8G3L - chains A and D of the 5 polymer chains in the assembly; structure by electron microscopy, 3.50 A resolution.

== Chain A ==
Name: Bacitracin export permease protein BceB
Source organism: Bacillus subtilis subsp. subtilis str. 168
Reference sequence: O34741 (BCEB_BACSU); residues 1-646 here = UniProt positions 1-646
Amino-acid sequence (646 residues; each row starts with the number of its first residue):
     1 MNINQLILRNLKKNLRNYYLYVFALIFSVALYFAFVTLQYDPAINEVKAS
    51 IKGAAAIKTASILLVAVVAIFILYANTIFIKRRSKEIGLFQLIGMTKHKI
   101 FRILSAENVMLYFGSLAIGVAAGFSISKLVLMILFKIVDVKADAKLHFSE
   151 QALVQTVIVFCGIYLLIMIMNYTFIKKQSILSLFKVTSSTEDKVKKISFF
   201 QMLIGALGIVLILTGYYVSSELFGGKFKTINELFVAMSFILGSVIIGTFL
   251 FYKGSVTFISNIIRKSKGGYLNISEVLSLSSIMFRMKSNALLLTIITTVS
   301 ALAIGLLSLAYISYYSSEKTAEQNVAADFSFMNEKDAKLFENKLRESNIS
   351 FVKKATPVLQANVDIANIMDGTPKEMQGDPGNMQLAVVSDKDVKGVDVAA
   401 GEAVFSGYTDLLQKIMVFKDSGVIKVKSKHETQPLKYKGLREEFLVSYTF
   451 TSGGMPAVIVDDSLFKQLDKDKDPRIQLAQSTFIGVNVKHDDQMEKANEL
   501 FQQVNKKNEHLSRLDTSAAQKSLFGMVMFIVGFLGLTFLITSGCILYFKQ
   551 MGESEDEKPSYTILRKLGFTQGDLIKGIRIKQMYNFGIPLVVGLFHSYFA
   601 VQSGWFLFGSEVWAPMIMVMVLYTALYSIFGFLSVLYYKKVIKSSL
Not modelled in the structure: 184-194
Small-molecule neighbours:
  - 6OU ([(2R)-1-[2-azanylethoxy(oxidanyl)phosphoryl]oxy-3-hexadecanoyloxy-propan-2-yl] (Z)-octadec-9-enoate), molecule 1: L15, R16, Y19, L20, V22, F23, I26, F27, A30, A122, I629, F630
  - 6OU, molecule 2: I126, I133, K136, I137, D139, L307, Y311, Y314, M528, G532, F533, G535, L536, Y623

== Chain D ==
Name: Sensor protein BceS
Source organism: Bacillus subtilis subsp. subtilis str. 168
Notes: EC 2.7.13.3
Reference sequence: O35044 (BCES_BACSU); residues 1-334 here = UniProt positions 1-334
Amino-acid sequence (334 residues; numbered 1 to 334; the number before each row is that of its first residue):
     1 MIKAFLIERRSWIAAFLFQQALMLFIAFVDPSISFGNVLYMVYLCILFFI
    51 IFLWFRYRKETAFYKSLKTWENNLDVTAINEPETPFEAMVERSIAGQTEH
   101 LKQTAARHRLALENEKDELMAWIHEVKTPLTAMHLIIDRMEEKALKSQLS
   151 YEWLRIHLLLDQQLHQKRISFIENDLSVEFIQLQPLIFKEIKDLQSWCIQ
   201 KGIGFDIQLEAKEVLSDAKWLAFIIRQLLTNAVKYSEASEIEIKSFQKGE
   251 QTQLQVKDCGRGIDPKDVPRIFDKGFTSTTDHHDQASTGMGLYLAKKAAA
   301 PLLIHIDVESEFGAGTVFTLTFPIRNQFEHVISV
UniProt features mapped onto this chain:
  - modified residue: H124 (Phosphohistidine)
From the paper describing this entry:
  - mutagenesis - E115K, E115K/K116E: decreased catalytic activity
  - mutagenesis - E115K/H124Q: unchanged catalytic activity
  - post-translational modification sites: H124 (proposed by the authors, not directly observed)

== Interface between chain A and chain D ==
Residue-residue contacts - 5 pairs, chain A then chain D:
  L129(A) - I26(D)  hydrophobic
  M132(A) - I26(D)  hydrophobic
  M132(A) - V29(D)  hydrophobic
  M132(A) - D30(D)
  K136(A) - F28(D)
Also at the interface, not in a pair above, chain A (4 interface residues in all): I133
Also at the interface, not in a pair above, chain D (5 interface residues in all): F25

== Summary ==
4 residues of chain A face 5 of chain D across their interface. Chain A binds compound 6OU. From the paper:
E115K and E115K/K116E of chain D reduce catalytic activity; a modification site at H124(D).
Chain A is Bacitracin export permease protein BceB and chain D is Sensor protein BceS, both from Bacillus
subtilis subsp. subtilis str. 168; the structure, BceAB-S nucleotide free BceS state 2, was determined by
electron microscopy, deposited together with 8G3A, 8G3B, 8G3F, 8G4C and 8G4D.
